1Z0Z - chains A and C of the 4 polymer chains in the assembly; structure by X-ray diffraction, 2.85 A resolution.

== Chain A (and C) ==
Name: Probable inorganic polyphosphate/ATP-NAD kinase
Organism: Archaeoglobus fulgidus
Notes: EC 2.7.1.23; chain C of this document is another copy of the same molecule, construct and numbering; everything in this record applies to it too
UniProtKB: O30297 (PPNK_ARCFU); residues 1-249 here = UniProt positions 1-249
Chain sequence (278 residues; row label = number of the first residue in the row; numbers below 1 keep their minus sign (Met-28 is residue -28)):
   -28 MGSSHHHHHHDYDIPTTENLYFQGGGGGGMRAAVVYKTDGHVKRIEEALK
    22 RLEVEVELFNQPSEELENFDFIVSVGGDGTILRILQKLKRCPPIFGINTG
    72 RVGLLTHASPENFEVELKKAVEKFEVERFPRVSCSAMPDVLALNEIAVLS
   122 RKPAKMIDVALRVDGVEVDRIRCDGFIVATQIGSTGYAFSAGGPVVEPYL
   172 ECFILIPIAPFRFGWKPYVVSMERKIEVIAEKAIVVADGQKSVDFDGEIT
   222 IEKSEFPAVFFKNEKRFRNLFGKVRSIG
Disordered / not traced: -28 to 0
Differences from the reference sequence: cloning artifact (-28 to 0)
UniProt features mapped onto this chain:
  - active site: Asp49 (Proton acceptor)
  - binding site (NAD(+)): Asp49, Gly50, Arg54, Asn115, Glu116, Lys126, Arg143, Asp145, Ile153, Thr156 to Ser161, Ala180, Gln211
Small-molecule neighbours:
  - NAD (nicotinamide-adenine-dinucleotide), molecule 1: Asp49, Gly50, Leu53, Arg54, Leu75, Leu76, Asn115, Glu116, Ile153, Gly154, Thr156, Gly157, Tyr158, Ser161, Asp209, Gly210, Gln211
  - NAD, molecule 2: Ala125, Lys126, Met127, Arg143, Cys144, Asp145, Ala180, Phe182
From the paper describing this entry:
  - contacts within the chain: Asp49-Leu75 (hydrogen bond)

== Interface between chain A and chain C ==
Contacting residue pairs - 7 pairs, chain A then chain C:
  Arg183(A) with Phe184(C)
  Phe184(A) with Arg183(C); Gly185(C); Trp186(C)
  Gly185(A) with Phe184(C); Gly185(C)
  Trp186(A) with Phe184(C), hydrophobic
Other interface residues (no listed pair), chain A (6 interface residues in all): Lys187, Tyr189
Other interface residues (no listed pair), chain C (6 interface residues in all): Lys187, Tyr189

== Overview ==
Chain A and chain C each contribute 6 residues to their interface. Ligands of chain A: NAD. Curated annotation
(UniProt) lists active-site residue Asp49(A) and 17 NAD+-binding residues on chain A. The paper reports
contacts within the chain involving Leu75(A) and Asp49(A).
Chain A and chain C are both Probable inorganic polyphosphate/ATP-NAD kinase (Archaeoglobus fulgidus); the
structure, Crystal structure of a NAD kinase from Archaeoglobus fulgidus in complex with NAD, was determined
by X-ray diffraction, deposited together with 1Z0S, 1Z0U and 1SUW.
